Entry 3QA8 (X-ray diffraction, 3.60 A resolution); this record covers chains C and D of the 4 polymer chains in the assembly.

== Chain C (and D) ==
Protein: MGC80376 protein
Organism: Xenopus laevis
Notes: chain D of this document is another copy of the same molecule, construct and numbering; everything in this record applies to it too
UniProtKB: Q6INT1 (Q6INT1_XENLA); residues 17-675 here correspond to UniProt positions 1-659 (UniProt number = residue number - 16)
Amino-acid sequence (676 residues; each row starts with the number of its first residue; numbering starts at 0):
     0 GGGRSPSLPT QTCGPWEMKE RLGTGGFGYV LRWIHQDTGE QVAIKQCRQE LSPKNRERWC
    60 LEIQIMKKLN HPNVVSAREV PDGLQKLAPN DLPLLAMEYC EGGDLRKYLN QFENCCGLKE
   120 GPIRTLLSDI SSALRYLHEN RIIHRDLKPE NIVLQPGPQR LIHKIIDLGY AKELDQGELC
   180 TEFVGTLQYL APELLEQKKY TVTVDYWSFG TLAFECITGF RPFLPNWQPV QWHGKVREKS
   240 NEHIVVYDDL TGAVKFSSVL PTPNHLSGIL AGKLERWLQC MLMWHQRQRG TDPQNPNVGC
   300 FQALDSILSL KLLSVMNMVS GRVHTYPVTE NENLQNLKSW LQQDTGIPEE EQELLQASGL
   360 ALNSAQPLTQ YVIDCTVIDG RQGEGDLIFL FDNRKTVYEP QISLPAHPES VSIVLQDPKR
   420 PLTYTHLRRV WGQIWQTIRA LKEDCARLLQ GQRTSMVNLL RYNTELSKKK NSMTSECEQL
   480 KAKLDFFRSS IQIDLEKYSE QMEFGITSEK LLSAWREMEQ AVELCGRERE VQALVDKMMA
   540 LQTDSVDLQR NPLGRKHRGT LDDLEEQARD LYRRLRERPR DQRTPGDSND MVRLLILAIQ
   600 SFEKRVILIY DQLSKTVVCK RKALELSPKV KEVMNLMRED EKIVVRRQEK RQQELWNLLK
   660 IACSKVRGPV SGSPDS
Disordered / not traced: 0-15, 237-242, 287-289, 377-383, 395-400, 552-558, 667-675
Differences from the reference sequence: expression tag (0-16); engineered mutation E177 (Ser161 in Q6INT1), E181 (Ser165 in Q6INT1)
What the authors report for this chain:
  - mutagenesis - G358A: decreased signaling (citing earlier work)
  - mutagenesis - P347A, Q351A, L361A: unchanged signaling (citing earlier work)
  - mutagenesis - L353A: abolished catalytic activity (citing earlier work)
  - mutagenesis - I608R/Y609P: decreased catalytic activity (citing earlier work)
  - mutagenesis - I608R/Y609P: unchanged binding to WT IKKbeta (citing earlier work)
  - self-association interface (contacts with another copy of this molecule): I505
  - mutagenesis - L654D/W655D, L654D/W655D/L658D, W655D/L658D: unchanged catalytic activity

== Chain C / chain D interface ==
Residue-residue contacts (53; chain C residue first):
  E477(C) - Q478(D)
  Q478(C) - E477(D)
  Q478(C) - A481(D)
  A481(C) - Q478(D)
  K482(C) - A481(D)
  F485(C) - F485(D)  hydrophobic
  S489(C) - Q651(D)
  I492(C) - E648(D)
  I492(C) - Q651(D)
  D493(C) - Q651(D)  hydrogen bond
  D493(C) - W655(D)
  K496(C) - W655(D)
  Y497(C) - W655(D)
  Q500(C) - L658(D)
  Q500(C) - K659(D)
  E502(C) - R666(D)  salt bridge
  F503(C) - C662(D)  hydrophobic
  F503(C) - R666(D)
  G504(C) - C662(D)  hydrogen bond (backbone-side chain)
  E565(C) - E565(D)
  R572(C) - R573(D)
  R573(C) - R572(D)
  R573(C) - R573(D)
  E576(C) - R573(D)  salt bridge
  P578(C) - P578(D)  hydrophobic
  E648(C) - I492(D)
  Q651(C) - S489(D)
  Q651(C) - I492(D)
  Q651(C) - D493(D)  hydrogen bond
  Q652(C) - K496(D)
  L654(C) - L654(D)  hydrophobic
  L654(C) - W655(D)  hydrophobic
  W655(C) - D493(D)
  W655(C) - K496(D)
  W655(C) - Y497(D)
  W655(C) - L654(D)  hydrophobic
  W655(C) - L657(D)  hydrophobic
  L657(C) - L658(D)
  L658(C) - Q500(D)
  L658(C) - L657(D)
  L658(C) - L658(D)  hydrophobic
  K659(C) - E499(D)
  K659(C) - Q500(D)
  A661(C) - A661(D)
  A661(C) - C662(D)  hydrophobic
  C662(C) - F503(D)  hydrophobic
  C662(C) - G504(D)
  C662(C) - A661(D)  hydrophobic
  K664(C) - V665(D)
  V665(C) - K664(D)
  V665(C) - V665(D)  hydrophobic
  R666(C) - E502(D)
  R666(C) - F503(D)
Also at the interface, not in a pair above, chain C (34 interface residues in all): E499, K649
Also at the interface, not in a pair above, chain D (35 interface residues in all): K482, S488, M501, E576, Q652

== Overview ==
34 residues of chain C and 35 residues of chain D are in contact; the contacts include 3 hydrogen bonds and 2
salt bridges. Polar contacts include E502(C)-R666(D), E576(C)-R573(D) and D493(C)-Q651(D). From the paper:
G358A of chain C reduces signaling; a self-association interface involving I505(C); 9 substitutions were
tested in all.
Chain C and chain D are both MGC80376 protein (Xenopus laevis); the structure, Crystal Structure of inhibitor
of kappa B kinase beta, was determined by X-ray diffraction.
